PDB entry 6CK9 | X-ray diffraction, 2.71 A resolution | chains B and D of the 6 polymer chains in the assembly

Chain B:
Protein: gp41 ectodomain of Envelope glycoprotein gp160
Organism: Human immunodeficiency virus 1
Amino-acid sequence (153 residues; each row starts with the number of its first residue):
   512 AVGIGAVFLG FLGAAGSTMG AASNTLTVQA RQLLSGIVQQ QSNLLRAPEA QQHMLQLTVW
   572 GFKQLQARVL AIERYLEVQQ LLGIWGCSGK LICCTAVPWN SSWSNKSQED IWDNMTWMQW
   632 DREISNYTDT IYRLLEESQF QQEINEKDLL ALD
Unresolved in the structure: 512-519, 550-565
Disulfide bonds: Cys598-Cys604
Covalently attached groups: N-acetylglucosamine (NAG) linked to Asn611, Asn637
Reported in the primary citation:
  - mutagenesis - L556P, E647F, K658V: increased binding to PGT145
  - mutagenesis - P559I, Q590E, K601E: decreased stability
  - self-association interface (contacts with another copy of this molecule); pairs are residue here / residue on that copy: Phe651-Leu537, Ile655-Ile603
  - mutagenesis - E647F: decreased binding to PGT151

Chain D:
Protein: 35O22 scFv heavy chain portion
Organism: Homo sapiens
Notes: antibody fragment or engineered binder
Amino-acid sequence (134 residues; row label = number of the first residue in the row; a row labelled like 72A-72H holds insertion residues (72A, then the next letters in order)):
     1 QGQLVQSGAT TTKPGSSVKI SCKTSGYRFN FYHINWIRQT AGRGPEWMGW IS
   52A P
    53 YSGDKNLAPA FQDRVIMTTD
72A-72H TEVPVTSF
    73 TSTGAAYMEI
82A-82C RNL
    83 TSDDTGTYFC AKGLLRDG
100A-100F SSTWLP
   101 YLWGQGTLLT VSSAST
Unresolved in the structure: 111-116
Disulfide bonds: Cys22-Cys92

Chain B / chain D interface:
Pairs across the interface - 15 pairs, chain B then chain D:
  Gly527(B) - Phe31(D)
  Gly527(B) - Arg98(D)  hydrogen bond (backbone-side chain)
  Thr529(B) - Arg98(D)
  Thr529(B) - Asp99(D)
  Glu620(B) - Leu97(D)
  Asp624(B) - Leu97(D)
  Asp624(B) - Arg98(D)  hydrogen bond (backbone-backbone)
  Asp624(B) - Asp99(D)  hydrogen bond (backbone-backbone)
  Asn625(B) - Tyr32(D)  hydrogen bond
  Asn625(B) - Leu96(D)
  Asn625(B) - Leu97(D)
  Asn625(B) - Arg98(D)
  Thr627(B) - Arg98(D)
  Gln630(B) - Phe72H(D)
  Arg633(B) - Phe72H(D)
Also at the interface, not in a pair above, chain B (11 interface residues in all): Ser528, Asp621, Met629
Also at the interface, not in a pair above, chain D (9 interface residues in all): Gln1, Ser100B

In short:
The interface between chain B and chain D involves 11 residues on one side and 9 on the other; the contacts
include 4 hydrogen bonds. Among the polar pairs are Gly527(B)-Arg98(D), Asn625(B)-Tyr32(D) and
Asp624(B)-Arg98(D). From the paper: L556P, E647F and K658V of chain B increase binding to PGT145; a
self-association interface involving Phe651(B) and Ile655(B); 6 substitutions were tested in all.
Here chain B is gp41 ectodomain of Envelope glycoprotein gp160 (Human immunodeficiency virus 1) and chain D is
35O22 scFv heavy chain portion (Homo sapiens). Entry 6CK9 (Crystal Structure of HIV-1 ConC_Base0 Prefusion Env
Trimer in Complex with Human Antibody Fragment 3H109L and ...) was determined by X-ray diffraction.
